Entry 3AUJ (X-ray diffraction, 2.10 A resolution); this record covers chains A and B of the 6 polymer chains in the assembly.

== Chain A ==
Name: Diol dehydrase alpha subunit
Source organism: Klebsiella oxytoca
Notes: EC 4.2.1.28
UniProtKB: Q59470 (Q59470_KLEOX); residue numbers follow UniProt; this construct covers 1-554
Sequence (554 residues; numbered 1 to 554; the number before each row is that of its first residue):
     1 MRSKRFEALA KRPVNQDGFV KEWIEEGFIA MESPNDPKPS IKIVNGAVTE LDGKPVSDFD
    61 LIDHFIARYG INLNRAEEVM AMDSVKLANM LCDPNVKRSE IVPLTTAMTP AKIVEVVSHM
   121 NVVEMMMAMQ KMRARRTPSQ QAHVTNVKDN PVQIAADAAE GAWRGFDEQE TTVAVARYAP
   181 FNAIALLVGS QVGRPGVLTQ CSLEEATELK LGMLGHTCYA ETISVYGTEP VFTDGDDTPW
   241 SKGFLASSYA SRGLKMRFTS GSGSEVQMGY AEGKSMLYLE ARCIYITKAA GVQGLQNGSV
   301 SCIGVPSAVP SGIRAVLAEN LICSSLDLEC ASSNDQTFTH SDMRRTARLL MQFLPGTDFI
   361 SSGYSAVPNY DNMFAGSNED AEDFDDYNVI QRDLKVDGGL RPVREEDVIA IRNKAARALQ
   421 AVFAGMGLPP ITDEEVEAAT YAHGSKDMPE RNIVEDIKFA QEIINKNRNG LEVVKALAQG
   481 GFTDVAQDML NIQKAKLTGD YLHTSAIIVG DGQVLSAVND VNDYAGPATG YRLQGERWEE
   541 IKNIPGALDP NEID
Not modelled in the structure: 553-554
Ion coordination: Ca2+: Q141, E170, E221, Q296, S362 (together with glycerol)
Small-molecule neighbours: cobalamin (B12): T172, V173, A174, A176, S202, L203, E204, E205, T222, S224, Y226, D234, G235, Q267, M268, S301, C302, Q336, M373, F374, A375

== Chain B ==
Name: Diol dehydrase beta subunit
Source organism: Klebsiella oxytoca
Notes: EC 4.2.1.28
UniProtKB: Q59471 (Q59471_KLEOX); numbering as in UniProt (aligned over 1-224)
Sequence (224 residues; row label = number of the first residue in the row):
     1 MEINEKLLRQ IIEDVLSEMK GSDKPVSFNA PAASAAPQAT PPAGDGFLTE VGEARQGTQQ
    61 DEVIIAVGPA FGLAQTVNIV GIPHKSILRE VIAGIEEEGI KARVIRCFKS SDVAFVAVEG
   121 NRLSGSGISI GIQSKGTTVI HQQGLPPLSN LELFPQAPLL TLETYRQIGK NAARYAKRES
   181 PQPVPTLNDQ MARPKYQAKS AILHIKETKY VVTGKNPQEL RVAL
Not modelled in the structure: 1-45
Small-molecule neighbours: cobalamin (B12): I79, D112, V113, A114, K135, T137, V139, L148, N150, L153, P155, Q156, A157, P158, N188, A192, R193, Y196, Q197, S200

== Interface between chain A and chain B ==
Contacting residue pairs - 64 pairs, chain A then chain B:
  Q16(A) - K195(B)  hydrogen bond
  G18(A) - P194(B)  hydrogen bond (backbone-backbone)
  E26(A) - I205(B)
  E26(A) - K209(B)  salt bridge
  F28(A) - I202(B)  hydrophobic
  V147(A) - T186(B)  hydrogen bond (backbone-side chain)
  V147(A) - N188(B)
  A174(A) - T186(B)
  V175(A) - P183(B)  hydrophobic
  R177(A) - L151(B)  hydrogen bond (side chain-backbone)
  R177(A) - E152(B)
  R177(A) - Y175(B)  hydrogen bond
  E204(A) - P146(B)
  E204(A) - L148(B)
  E204(A) - S149(B)
  D234(A) - S110(B)  hydrogen bond
  D234(A) - D112(B)
  D234(A) - F115(B)
  G235(A) - L148(B)
  D236(A) - F115(B)
  D236(A) - P147(B)
  D236(A) - L148(B)
  V266(A) - I205(B)
  Q267(A) - Q197(B)  hydrogen bond
  Q267(A) - S200(B)
  Q267(A) - A201(B)
  Q267(A) - H204(B)
  M268(A) - H204(B)
  G269(A) - H204(B)
  Y270(A) - T208(B)
  S301(A) - R193(B)  hydrogen bond (backbone-side chain)
  S301(A) - Q197(B)  hydrogen bond (backbone-side chain)
  C302(A) - Q197(B)
  I303(A) - Q197(B)
  G304(A) - Q197(B)  hydrogen bond (backbone-side chain)
  V305(A) - Q197(B)
  Q336(A) - R193(B)  hydrogen bond
  T337(A) - Q190(B)  hydrogen bond (side chain-backbone)
  T337(A) - M191(B)
  T337(A) - R193(B)  hydrogen bond (backbone-side chain)
  T337(A) - P194(B)
  F338(A) - P194(B)
  T339(A) - M191(B)
  T339(A) - P194(B)
  H340(A) - M191(B)
  H340(A) - P194(B)
  N369(A) - N188(B)
  N369(A) - Q190(B)
  Y370(A) - N188(B)  hydrogen bond (backbone-side chain)
  Y370(A) - Q190(B)
  N372(A) - N188(B)  hydrogen bond (backbone-side chain)
  M373(A) - T186(B)
  F374(A) - R193(B)  hydrogen bond (backbone-side chain)
  A375(A) - Q156(B)
  A375(A) - N188(B)
  A375(A) - Q190(B)
  A375(A) - R193(B)  hydrogen bond (backbone-side chain)
  G376(A) - Q190(B)
  G376(A) - R193(B)  hydrogen bond (backbone-side chain)
  I453(A) - Q182(B)
  I453(A) - P183(B)
  V454(A) - S180(B)
  V454(A) - P181(B)
  V454(A) - Q182(B)
Other interface residues (no listed pair), chain A (43 interface residues in all): D17, W23, A176, T207, T233, A308, D371
Other interface residues (no listed pair), chain B (34 interface residues in all): N150, D189, A198, V211

== In short ==
The interface between chain A and chain B involves 43 residues on one side and 34 on the other; the contacts
include 18 hydrogen bonds and 1 salt bridge. Polar contacts include E26(A)-K209(B), Q16(A)-K195(B) and
V147(A)-T186(B). Cobalamin is bound between chain A and chain B.
Here chain A is Diol dehydrase alpha subunit and chain B is Diol dehydrase beta subunit, both from Klebsiella
oxytoca. Entry 3AUJ (Structure of diol dehydratase complexed with glycerol) was determined by X-ray
diffraction.
